8UYB - chains A and B; structure by electron microscopy, 3.87 A resolution.

[Chain A (and B)]
Molecule: Magnesium-transporting ATPase, P-type 1
Source organism: Escherichia coli
Notes: chain B of this document is another copy of the same molecule, construct and numbering; everything in this record applies to it too
UniProt: P0ABB8 (ATMA_ECOLI); residues 1-898 here = UniProt positions 1-898
Amino-acid sequence (904 residues; row label = number of the first residue in the row):
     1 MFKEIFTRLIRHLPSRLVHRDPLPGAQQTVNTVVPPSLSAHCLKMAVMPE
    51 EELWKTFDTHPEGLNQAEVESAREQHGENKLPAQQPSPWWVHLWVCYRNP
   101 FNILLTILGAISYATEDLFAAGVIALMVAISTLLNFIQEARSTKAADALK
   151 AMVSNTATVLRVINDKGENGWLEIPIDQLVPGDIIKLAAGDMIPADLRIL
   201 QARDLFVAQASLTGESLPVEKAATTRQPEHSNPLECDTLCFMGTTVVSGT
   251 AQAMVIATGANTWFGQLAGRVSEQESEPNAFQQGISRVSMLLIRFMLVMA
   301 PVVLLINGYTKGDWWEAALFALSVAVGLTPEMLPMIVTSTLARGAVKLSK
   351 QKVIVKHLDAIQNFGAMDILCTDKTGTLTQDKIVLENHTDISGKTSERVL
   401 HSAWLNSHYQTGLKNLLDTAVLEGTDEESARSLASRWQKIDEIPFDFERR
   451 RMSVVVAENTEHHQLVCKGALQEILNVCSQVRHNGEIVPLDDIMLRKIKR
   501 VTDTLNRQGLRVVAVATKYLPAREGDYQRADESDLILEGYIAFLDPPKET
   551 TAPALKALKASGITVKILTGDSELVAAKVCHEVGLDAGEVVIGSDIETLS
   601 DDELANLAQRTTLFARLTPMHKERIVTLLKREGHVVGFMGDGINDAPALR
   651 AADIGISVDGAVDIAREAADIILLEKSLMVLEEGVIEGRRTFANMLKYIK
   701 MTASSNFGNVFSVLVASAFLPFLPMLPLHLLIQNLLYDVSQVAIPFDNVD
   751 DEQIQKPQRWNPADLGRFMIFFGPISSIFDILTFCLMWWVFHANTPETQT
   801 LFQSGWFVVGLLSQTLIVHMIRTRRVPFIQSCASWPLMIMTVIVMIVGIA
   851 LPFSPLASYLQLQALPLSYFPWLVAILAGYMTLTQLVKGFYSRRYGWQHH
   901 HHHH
Not modelled in the structure: 899-904
Construct notes: expression tag (899-904)
Ion coordination: Mg2+ site 1: T156, D191, D663; Mg2+ site 2: D204, D441; Mg2+ site 3: G810, S813
Residues lining bound ligands: ATP-gamma-S (AGS; phosphothiophosphoric acid-adenylate ester): D373, K374, T375, L413, N415, F445, F447, R450, R511, T569, G570, K622, D641
Reported in the primary citation:
  - catalytic residues: E215, D373 (citing earlier work)
  - mutagenesis - D373N: abolished catalytic activity
  - mutagenesis - E331A, D373N, D780A: abolished growth
  - mutagenesis - E215A, D441A, D738A: decreased growth
  - mutagenesis - D191A, T213A, E220A, D663A: unchanged growth
  - specificity-determining residues: D780 (by similarity / conservation)
  - mutagenesis - D780A: unchanged catalytic activity
  - mutagenesis - D441A: decreased catalytic activity

[Interface between chain A and chain B]
Contacting residue pairs (21):
  Q380(A) with Q380(B); P547(B)
  K382(A) with E582(B), hydrogen bond (side chain-backbone)
  V384(A) with P547(B); E582(B)
  L385(A) with L385(B), hydrophobic; Q508(B); L510(B), hydrophobic; L544(B), hydrophobic
  N387(A) with Q508(B)
  Q508(A) with L385(B); N387(B)
  L510(A) with L385(B), hydrophobic
  L544(A) with V384(B), hydrophobic; L385(B), hydrophobic
  P546(A) with P546(B), hydrophobic
  P547(A) with Q380(B), hydrogen bond (backbone-side chain); V384(B)
  E549(A) with Q380(B)
  E582(A) with K382(B), hydrogen bond (backbone-side chain); V384(B)
Interface residues without a listed pair, chain A (14 interface residues in all): E386, K548
Interface residues without a listed pair, chain B (14 interface residues in all): E386, K548, E549

[In short]
The chain A/chain B interface involves 14 residues from each chain; the contacts include 3 hydrogen bonds.
Among the polar pairs are K382(A)-E582(B) and P547(A)-Q380(B). Chain A binds ATP-gamma-S. The paper reports
catalytic residues E215(A) and D373(A); E331A, D373N and D780A of chain A abolish growth; 10 substitutions
were tested in all.
Both chains are Magnesium-transporting ATPase, P-type 1 (Escherichia coli). Entry 8UYB (Magnesium transporter
MgtA dimer from E. coli in 5 mM MgCl2 and 5 mM ATPyS) was determined by electron microscopy together with
8UY7, 8UY8, 8UY9, 8UYA and 8UYC from the same study.
